PDB entry 7ZRI | electron microscopy, 3.50 A resolution | chains A and B of the 4 polymer chains in the assembly

== Chain A ==
Molecule: Potassium-transporting ATPase potassium-binding subunit
Source organism: Escherichia coli
UniProt: P03959 (KDPA_ECOLI); residues 1-557 here = UniProt positions 1-557
Amino-acid sequence (557 residues; each row starts with the number of its first residue):
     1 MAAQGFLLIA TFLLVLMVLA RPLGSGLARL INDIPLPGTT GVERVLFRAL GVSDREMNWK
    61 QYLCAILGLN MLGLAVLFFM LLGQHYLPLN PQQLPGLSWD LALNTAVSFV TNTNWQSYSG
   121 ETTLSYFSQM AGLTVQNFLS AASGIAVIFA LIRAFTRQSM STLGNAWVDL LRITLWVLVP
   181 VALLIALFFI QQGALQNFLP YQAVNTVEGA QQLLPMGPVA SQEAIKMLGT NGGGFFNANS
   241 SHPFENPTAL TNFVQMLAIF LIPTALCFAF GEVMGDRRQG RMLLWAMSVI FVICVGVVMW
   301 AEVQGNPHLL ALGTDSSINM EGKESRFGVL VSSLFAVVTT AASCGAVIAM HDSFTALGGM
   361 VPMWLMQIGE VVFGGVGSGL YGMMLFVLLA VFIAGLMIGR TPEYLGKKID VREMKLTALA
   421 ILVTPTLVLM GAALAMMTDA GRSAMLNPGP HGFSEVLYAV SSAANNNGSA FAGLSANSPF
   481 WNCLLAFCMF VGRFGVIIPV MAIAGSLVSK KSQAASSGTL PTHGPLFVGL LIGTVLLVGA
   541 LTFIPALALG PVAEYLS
Bound ions: K+ site 1: Asn-112, Thr-113, Thr-230, Asn-231, Ser-343, Cys-344, Asn-466, Asn-467; K+ site 2: Asn-114, Gly-345, Gly-468

== Chain B ==
Molecule: Potassium-transporting ATPase ATP-binding subunit
Source organism: Escherichia coli
Notes: EC 7.2.2.6
UniProt: P03960 (KDPB_ECOLI); residue numbers follow UniProt; this construct covers 1-682
Amino-acid sequence (682 residues; each row starts with the number of its first residue):
     1 MSRKQLALFE PTLVVQALKE AVKKLNPQAQ WRNPVMFIVW IGSLLTTCIS IAMASGAMPG
    61 NALFSAAISG WLWITVLFAN FAEALAEGRS KAQANSLKGV KKTAFARKLR EPKYGAAADK
   121 VPADQLRKGD IVLVEAGDII PCDGEVIEGG ASVDESAITG ESAPVIRESG GDFASVTGGT
   181 RILSDWLVIE CSVNPGETFL DRMIAMVEGA QRRKTPNEIA LTILLIALTI VFLLATATLW
   241 PFSAWGGNAV SVTVLVALLV CLIPTTIGGL LSAIGVAGMS RMLGANVIAT SGRAVEAAGD
   301 VDVLLLNKTG TITLGNRQAS EFIPAQGVDE KTLADAAQLA SLADETPEGR SIVILAKQRF
   361 NLRERDVQSL HATFVPFTAQ SRMSGINIDN RMIRKGSVDA IRRHVEANGG HFPTDVDQKV
   421 DQVARQGATP LVVVEGSRVL GVIALKDIVK GGIKERFAQL RKMGIKTVMI TGDNRLTAAA
   481 IAAEAGVDDF LAEATPEAKL ALIRQYQAEG RLVAMTGDGT NDAPALAQAD VAVAMNSGTQ
   541 AAKEAGNMVD LDSNPTKLIE VVHIGKQMLM TRGSLTTFSI ANDVAKYFAI IPAAFAATYP
   601 QLNALNIMCL HSPDSAILSA VIFNALIIVF LIPLALKGVS YKPLTASAML RRNLWIYGLG
   661 GLLVPFIGIK VIDLLLTVCG LV
Not modelled in the structure: 1-6
Sequence notes: engineered mutation Asn-307 (Asp in P03960)
Modified / non-standard residues: Ser-162 (phosphoserine; SEP)
Bound ions: K+: Cys-261, Ile-263
UniProt features mapped onto this chain:
  - binding site (ATP): Asp-344, Glu-348, Phe-377 to Ser-384, Lys-395
  - binding site (Mg(2+)): Asp-518, Asp-522
  - modified residue: Ser-162 (Phosphoserine)
Reported in the primary citation:
  - post-translational modification sites: Ser-162
  - mutagenesis - D307N: abolished catalytic activity (citing earlier work)

== Interface between chain A and chain B ==
Residue-residue contacts (86):
  Leu-389(A) with Leu-224(B), hydrophobic
  Phe-392(A) with Ala-220(B), hydrophobic; Leu-221(B); Leu-224(B), hydrophobic
  Ile-393(A) with Thr-576(B)
  Leu-396(A) with Asn-217(B); Leu-221(B), hydrophobic; Leu-569(B); Met-570(B); Arg-572(B); Gly-573(B)
  Met-397(A) with Met-570(B); Gly-573(B); Thr-577(B); Leu-650(B), hydrophobic; Asn-653(B), hydrogen bond (backbone-side chain)
  Ile-398(A) with Met-570(B); Ala-646(B); Leu-650(B)
  Gly-399(A) with Gly-299(B); Lys-566(B); Leu-569(B)
  Arg-400(A) with Asp-300(B), salt bridge; Asp-302(B), salt bridge; Leu-569(B)
  Thr-401(A) with Asp-300(B), hydrogen bond
  Val-411(A) with Pro-216(B); Ile-219(B), hydrophobic; Ala-220(B)
  Met-414(A) with Ala-220(B); Ile-223(B)
  Lys-415(A) with Ile-223(B)
  Ala-418(A) with Ile-223(B), hydrophobic; Ala-227(B), hydrophobic
  Leu-422(A) with Ala-227(B), hydrophobic; Ile-230(B), hydrophobic; Val-231(B), hydrophobic
  Thr-426(A) with Leu-234(B)
  Leu-429(A) with Leu-234(B); Ala-235(B); Thr-238(B), hydrogen bond (backbone-side chain)
  Met-430(A) with Leu-234(B), hydrophobic
  Ala-432(A) with Phe-242(B)
  Ala-433(A) with Thr-238(B); Phe-242(B)
  Met-436(A) with Pro-241(B); Trp-245(B), hydrophobic
  Met-437(A) with Pro-241(B), hydrophobic
  Arg-442(A) with Trp-245(B)
  Gly-449(A) with Trp-245(B)
  Phe-453(A) with Phe-242(B), hydrophobic
  Gln-513(A) with Gly-510(B)
  Ser-516(A) with Arg-511(B), hydrogen bond
  Gly-518(A) with Ala-646(B)
  Thr-519(A) with Ala-646(B)
  Leu-520(A) with Ala-646(B); Leu-650(B), hydrophobic
  Pro-521(A) with Ser-647(B)
  Leu-526(A) with Ser-647(B); Leu-650(B), hydrophobic; Arg-651(B)
  Leu-530(A) with Leu-654(B), hydrophobic
  Leu-537(A) with Ile-580(B), hydrophobic
  Ala-540(A) with Tyr-587(B)
  Leu-541(A) with Phe-232(B); Ile-580(B); Asp-583(B); Tyr-587(B), hydrogen bond (backbone-side chain)
  Thr-542(A) with Val-231(B), hydrogen bond (side chain-backbone); Ala-235(B)
  Ile-544(A) with Tyr-587(B), hydrophobic
  Pro-545(A) with Ala-235(B); Leu-239(B); Tyr-587(B)
  Ala-546(A) with Phe-242(B), hydrophobic
  Ala-548(A) with Ile-591(B), hydrophobic; Leu-602(B)
  Leu-549(A) with Leu-239(B), hydrophobic; Phe-242(B), hydrophobic; Phe-595(B), hydrophobic; Tyr-599(B)
  Ala-553(A) with Tyr-599(B), hydrophobic; Gln-601(B)
  Leu-556(A) with Gln-601(B); Leu-602(B), hydrophobic
  Ser-557(A) with Gln-601(B)
Other interface residues (no listed pair), chain A (52 interface residues in all): Ala-394, Pro-402, Lys-408, Met-445, Pro-450, Lys-511, Ser-517, Val-552
Other interface residues (no listed pair), chain B (51 interface residues in all): Lys-466, Ala-508, Ser-574, Ala-581, Val-584, Leu-605, Met-649

== Overview ==
52 residues of chain A and 51 residues of chain B are in contact, with 6 hydrogen bonds and 2 salt bridges.
Among the polar pairs are Arg-400(A)/Asp-300(B), Arg-400(A)/Asp-302(B) and Met-397(A)/Asn-653(B). The paper
reports that D307N of chain B abolishes catalytic activity; a modification site at Ser-162(B).
Here chain A is Potassium-transporting ATPase potassium-binding subunit and chain B is Potassium-transporting
ATPase ATP-binding subunit, both from Escherichia coli. Entry 7ZRI (Cryo-EM structure of the KdpFABC complex
in a nucleotide-free E1 conformation loaded with K+) was determined by electron microscopy, deposited together
with 7ZRD, 7ZRE, 7ZRG, 7ZRH, 7ZRJ, 7ZRK, 7ZRL and 7ZRM.
